PDB entry 7OGN | X-ray diffraction, 2.20 A resolution | chains A and E of the 6 polymer chains in the assembly

Chain A:
Name: Tubulin alpha-1B chain
Organism: Bos taurus
UniProtKB: P81947 (TBA1B_BOVIN); numbering as in UniProt (aligned over 1-451)
Amino-acid sequence (451 residues; each row starts with the number of its first residue):
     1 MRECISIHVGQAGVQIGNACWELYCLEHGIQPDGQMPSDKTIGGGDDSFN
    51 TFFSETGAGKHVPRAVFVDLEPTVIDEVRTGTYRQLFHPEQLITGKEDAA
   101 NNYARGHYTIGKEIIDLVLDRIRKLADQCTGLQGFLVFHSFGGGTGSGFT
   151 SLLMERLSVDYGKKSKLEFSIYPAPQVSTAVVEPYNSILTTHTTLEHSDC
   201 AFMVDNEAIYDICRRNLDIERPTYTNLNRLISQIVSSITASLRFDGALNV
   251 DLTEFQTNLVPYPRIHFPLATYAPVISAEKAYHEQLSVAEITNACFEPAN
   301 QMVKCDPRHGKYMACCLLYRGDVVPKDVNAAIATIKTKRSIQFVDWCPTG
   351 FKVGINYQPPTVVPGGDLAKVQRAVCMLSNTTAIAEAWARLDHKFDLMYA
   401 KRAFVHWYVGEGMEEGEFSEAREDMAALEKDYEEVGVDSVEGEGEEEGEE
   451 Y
Disordered / not traced: 438-448, 451
Ion coordination: Ca2+: Asp-39, Thr-41, Gly-44, Glu-55; Mg2+ near Glu-420 (its only coordinating residue here)
Residues lining bound ligands: GTP (guanosine-5'-triphosphate): Gly-10, Gln-11, Ala-12, Gln-15, Ile-16, Asp-69, Asp-98, Ala-99, Ala-100, Asn-101, Ser-140, Gly-142, Gly-143, Gly-144, Thr-145, Gly-146, Ile-171, Pro-173, Val-177, Ser-178, Glu-183, Asn-206, Tyr-224, Leu-227, Asn-228, Ile-231

Chain E:
Name: Stathmin-4
Organism: Rattus norvegicus
UniProtKB: P63043 (STMN4_RAT); residue numbers follow UniProt; this construct covers 1-189
Amino-acid sequence (189 residues; each row starts with the number of its first residue):
     1 MTLAAYKEKMKELPLVSLFCSCFLSDPLNKSSYKYEADTVDLNWCVISDM
    51 EVIELNKCTSGQSFEVILKPPSFDGVPEFNASLPRRRDPSLEEIQKKLEA
   101 AEERRKYQEAELLKHLAEKREHEREVIQKAIEENNNFIKMAKEKLAQKME
   151 SNKENREAHLAAMLERLQEKDKHAEEVRKNKELKEEASR
Disordered / not traced: 1-49, 72-87, 186-189
Curated features (UniProtKB/Swiss-Prot):
  - modified residue: Ser-90 (Phosphoserine)
  - lipidation (S-palmitoyl cysteine): Cys-20, Cys-22

Chain A / chain E interface:
Contacting residue pairs (56):
  His-107(A) / Leu-98(E)
  Tyr-108(A) / Leu-98(E)  hydrophobic
  Tyr-108(A) / Ala-101(E)  hydrophobic
  Tyr-108(A) / Arg-105(E)
  Thr-109(A) / Arg-105(E)  hydrogen bond
  Lys-112(A) / Glu-102(E)  salt bridge
  Leu-152(A) / Leu-98(E)  hydrophobic
  Glu-155(A) / Ile-94(E)
  Arg-156(A) / Leu-91(E)
  Arg-156(A) / Gln-95(E)
  Ser-158(A) / Asp-88(E)
  Val-159(A) / Pro-89(E)
  His-197(A) / Pro-89(E)
  Asp-245(A) / Cys-58(E)
  Asp-245(A) / Ser-60(E)
  Ala-247(A) / Asn-56(E)
  Ala-247(A) / Ser-63(E)
  Leu-248(A) / Ser-63(E)
  Pro-325(A) / Gln-62(E)
  Pro-325(A) / Phe-64(E)  hydrophobic
  Asn-329(A) / Met-50(E)
  Asn-329(A) / Val-52(E)
  Asn-329(A) / Phe-64(E)
  Asn-329(A) / Val-66(E)
  Ala-333(A) / Met-50(E)
  Lys-336(A) / Leu-68(E)
  Asp-345(A) / Pro-71(E)
  Cys-347(A) / Pro-71(E)
  Pro-348(A) / Lys-69(E)
  Thr-349(A) / Leu-68(E)  hydrogen bond (backbone-backbone)
  Thr-349(A) / Lys-69(E)  hydrogen bond (backbone-backbone)
  Gly-350(A) / Val-66(E)
  Gly-350(A) / Ile-67(E)
  Phe-351(A) / Glu-65(E)
  Phe-351(A) / Val-66(E)  hydrogen bond (backbone-backbone)
  Lys-352(A) / Phe-64(E)
  Lys-352(A) / Glu-65(E)  salt bridge
  Val-353(A) / Ser-63(E)
  Val-353(A) / Phe-64(E)  hydrogen bond (backbone-backbone)
  Gly-354(A) / Gln-62(E)
  Ile-355(A) / Gly-61(E)
  Ile-355(A) / Gln-62(E)  hydrogen bond (backbone-backbone)
  Asn-356(A) / Ser-60(E)
  Tyr-357(A) / Cys-58(E)
  Tyr-357(A) / Thr-59(E)
  Tyr-357(A) / Ser-60(E)  hydrogen bond (backbone-backbone)
  Tyr-357(A) / Gly-61(E)
  Tyr-357(A) / Gln-62(E)  hydrogen bond
  Val-409(A) / Gln-108(E)
  Gly-410(A) / Arg-105(E)
  Gly-410(A) / Gln-108(E)
  Glu-411(A) / Arg-105(E)  hydrogen bond (backbone-side chain)
  Gly-412(A) / Ala-101(E)
  Gly-412(A) / Arg-104(E)  hydrogen bond (backbone-side chain)
  Gly-412(A) / Arg-105(E)
  Glu-414(A) / Arg-104(E)  salt bridge
Other interface residues (no listed pair), chain A (39 interface residues in all): Glu-196, Gly-246, Val-328, Ile-332, Trp-346
Other interface residues (no listed pair), chain E (30 interface residues in all): Ser-90, Lys-97, Glu-99

In short:
39 residues of chain A face 30 of chain E across their interface, with 10 hydrogen bonds and 3 salt bridges.
Polar pairs include Lys-112(A)/Glu-102(E), Lys-352(A)/Glu-65(E) and Glu-414(A)/Arg-104(E). Chain A binds GTP.
Asp-39(A), Thr-41(A), Gly-44(A) and Glu-55(A) coordinate Ca2+.
Chain A is Tubulin alpha-1B chain (Bos taurus) and chain E is Stathmin-4 (Rattus norvegicus); the structure,
Crystal structure of T2R-TTL -mebendazole complex, was determined by X-ray diffraction (same publication as
7ODN).
